Entry 7V3U (electron microscopy, 3.20 A resolution); this record covers chains 7 and E of the 12 polymer chains in the assembly.

[Chain 7]
Name: DNA replication licensing factor MCM7
Organism: Saccharomyces cerevisiae S288C
Notes: EC 3.6.4.12
UniProtKB: P38132 (MCM7_YEAST); residue numbers follow UniProt; this construct covers 1-845
Chain sequence (845 residues; numbered 1 to 845; the number before each row is that of its first residue):
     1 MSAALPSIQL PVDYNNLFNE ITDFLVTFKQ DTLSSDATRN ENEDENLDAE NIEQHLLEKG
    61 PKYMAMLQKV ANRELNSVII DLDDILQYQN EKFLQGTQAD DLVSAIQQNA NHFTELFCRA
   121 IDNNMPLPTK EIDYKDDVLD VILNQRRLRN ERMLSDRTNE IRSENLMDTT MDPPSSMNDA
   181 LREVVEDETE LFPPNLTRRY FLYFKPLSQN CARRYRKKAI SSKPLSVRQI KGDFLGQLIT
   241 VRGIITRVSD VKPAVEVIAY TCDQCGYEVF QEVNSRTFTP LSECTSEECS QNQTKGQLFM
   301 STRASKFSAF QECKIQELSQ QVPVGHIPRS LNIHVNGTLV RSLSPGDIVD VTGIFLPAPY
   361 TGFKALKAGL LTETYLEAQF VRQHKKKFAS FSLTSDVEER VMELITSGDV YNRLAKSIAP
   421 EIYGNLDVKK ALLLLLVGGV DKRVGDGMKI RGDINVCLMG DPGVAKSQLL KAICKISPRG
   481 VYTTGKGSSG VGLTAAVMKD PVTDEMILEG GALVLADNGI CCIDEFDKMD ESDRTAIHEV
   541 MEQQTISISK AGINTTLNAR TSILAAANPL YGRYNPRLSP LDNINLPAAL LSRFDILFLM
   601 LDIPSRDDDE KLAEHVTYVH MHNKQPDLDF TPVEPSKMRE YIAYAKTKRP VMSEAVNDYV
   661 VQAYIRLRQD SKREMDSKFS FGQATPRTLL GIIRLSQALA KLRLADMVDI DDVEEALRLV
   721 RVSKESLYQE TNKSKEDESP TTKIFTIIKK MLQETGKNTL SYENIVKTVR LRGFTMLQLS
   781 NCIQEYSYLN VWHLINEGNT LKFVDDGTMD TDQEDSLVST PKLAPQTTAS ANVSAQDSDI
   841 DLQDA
Unresolved in the structure: 1, 32-58, 170-172, 731-845
Disulfides: C474-C522
Bound ions: Zn2+: C262, C265, C284, C289; Mg2+: S467 (together with ATP-gamma-S)
Ligand contacts:
  - ATP-gamma-S (AGS; phosphothiophosphoric acid-adenylate ester), molecule 1: E421, I422, Y423, N425, D461, P462, G463, V464, A465, K466, S467, Q468, E525, N568, L612, V616
  - ATP-gamma-S (AGS), molecule 2: I450, E542, A589, R593, P686, R687, L690
Swiss-Prot annotation at these positions:
  - motif: S592 to D595 (Arginine finger)
  - binding site (ATP): Y423, G463, A465, K466, S467, N568, R593, R687
  - modified residue: T811 (Phosphothreonine), S819 (Phosphoserine), S838 (Phosphoserine)
  - mutagenesis: K466 (K466A: Loss of MCM2-7 complex helicase activity)

[Chain E]
Name: Minichromosome maintenance protein 5
Organism: Saccharomyces cerevisiae S288C
Notes: EC 3.6.4.12
UniProtKB: P29496 (MCM5_YEAST); residues 1-775 here = UniProt positions 1-775
Chain sequence (775 residues; each row starts with the number of its first residue):
     1 MSFDRPEIYS APVLQGESPN DDDNTEIIKS FKNFILEFRL DSQFIYRDQL RNNILVKNYS
    61 LTVNMEHLIG YNEDIYKKLS DEPSDIIPLF ETAITQVAKR ISILSRAQSA NNNDKDPENT
   121 SMDTDSLLLN SLPTFQLILN SNANQIPLRD LDSEHVSKIV RLSGIIISTS VLSSRATYLS
   181 IMCRNCRHTT SITINNFNSI TGNTVSLPRS CLSTIESESS MANESNIGDE STKKNCGPDP
   241 YIIIHESSKF IDQQFLKLQE IPELVPVGEM PRNLTMTCDR YLTNKVIPGT RVTIVGIYSI
   301 YNSKNGAGSG RSGGGNGGSG VAIRTPYIKI LGIQSDVETS SIWNSVTMFT EEEEEEFLQL
   361 SRNPKLYEIL TNSIAPSIFG NEDIKKAIVC LLMGGSKKIL PDGMRLRGDI NVLLLGDPGT
   421 AKSQLLKFVE KVSPIAVYTS GKGSSAAGLT ASVQRDPMTR EFYLEGGAMV LADGGVVCID
   481 EFDKMRDEDR VAIHEAMEQQ TISIAKAGIT TVLNSRTSVL AAANPIYGRY DDLKSPGDNI
   541 DFQTTILSRF DMIFIVKDDH NEERDISIAN HVINIHTGNA NAMQNQQEEN GSEISIEKMK
   601 RYITYCRLKC APRLSPQAAE KLSSNFVTIR KQLLINELES TERSSIPITI RQLEAIIRIT
   661 ESLAKLELSP IAQERHVDEA IRLFQASTMD AASQDPIGGL NQASGTSLSE IRRFEQELKR
   721 RLPIGWSTSY QTLRREFVDT HRFSQLALDK ALYALEKHET IQLRHQGQNI YRSGV
Unresolved in the structure: 1, 111-128, 224-232, 305-318, 701-775
Bound ions: Zn2+: C183, C186, C211, C236; Mg2+: S423 (together with ATP-gamma-S)
Ligand contacts:
  - ADP (adenosine-5'-diphosphate): L406, E498, I650, R651, E654
  - ATP-gamma-S (AGS; phosphothiophosphoric acid-adenylate ester): S377, I378, F379, P418, G419, T420, A421, K422, S423, Q424, D480, E481, N524, I568, V572
Swiss-Prot annotation at these positions:
  - motif: S548 to D551 (Arginine finger)
  - binding site (ATP): G416 to S423
  - mutagenesis: K422 (K422A: Loss of MCM2-7 complex helicase activity)

[Interface between chain 7 and chain E]
Contacting residue pairs (79):
  A4(7) with M182(E), hydrophobic
  R149(7) with P12(E), hydrogen bond (side chain-backbone); V13(E), hydrogen bond (side chain-backbone)
  M153(7) with P12(E), hydrophobic
  I161(7) with R100(E)
  E164(7) with L36(E); R47(E), hydrogen bond (backbone-side chain); R100(E), salt bridge
  N165(7) with R47(E), hydrogen bond (backbone-side chain)
  L166(7) with L36(E), hydrophobic; R47(E); R51(E), hydrogen bond (backbone-side chain); R100(E); I101(E), hydrophobic; L104(E), hydrophobic
  M167(7) with R51(E); I101(E); L104(E); S105(E)
  S176(7) with A107(E), hydrogen bond (side chain-backbone); Q108(E)
  M177(7) with Q108(E), hydrogen bond
  A180(7) with L104(E), hydrophobic; Q108(E)
  L181(7) with L104(E)
  E183(7) with R106(E), salt bridge
  V184(7) with I103(E), hydrophobic
  E188(7) with R100(E), salt bridge
  E190(7) with S10(E); P12(E)
  F192(7) with V13(E), hydrophobic
  P193(7) with Y9(E), hydrophobic
  N195(7) with Y9(E)
  V257(7) with Y9(E)
  D263(7) with E17(E)
  Q264(7) with G16(E); E17(E), hydrogen bond (backbone-backbone)
  C265(7) with L14(E); G16(E)
  G266(7) with V13(E), hydrogen bond (backbone-backbone); L14(E), hydrogen bond (backbone-backbone); G16(E)
  Y267(7) with S10(E); A11(E); P12(E)
  E268(7) with Y9(E); S10(E); A11(E), hydrogen bond (backbone-backbone); V13(E)
  V269(7) with I8(E), hydrophobic; Y9(E); S10(E)
  F270(7) with E7(E); I8(E); Y9(E), hydrogen bond (backbone-backbone)
  Q271(7) with E7(E); I8(E)
  E272(7) with P6(E); E7(E), hydrogen bond (side chain-backbone); Y9(E)
  N274(7) with F3(E); D4(E), hydrogen bond (side chain-backbone); P6(E)
  L281(7) with I8(E), hydrophobic
  T285(7) with I8(E)
  S286(7) with S10(E)
  E288(7) with T25(E)
  Q291(7) with N24(E), hydrogen bond (backbone-side chain); I28(E); Q96(E)
  N292(7) with D23(E); N24(E), hydrogen bond (side chain-backbone); T25(E), hydrogen bond (side chain-backbone)
  Q293(7) with N24(E)
  L370(7) with M221(E), hydrophobic; N223(E)
  T372(7) with S2(E); M221(E)
  Y375(7) with F3(E)
Also at the interface, not in a pair above, chain 7 (48 interface residues in all): S2, T169, L191, L196, S275, P357, P359
Also at the interface, not in a pair above, chain E (39 interface residues in all): R5, Q15, T92, R187, S220, I244

[Overview]
The interface between chain 7 and chain E involves 48 residues on one side and 39 on the other; the contacts
include 17 hydrogen bonds and 3 salt bridges. Among the polar pairs are E164(7)-R100(E), E183(7)-R106(E) and
E188(7)-R100(E). Ligands of chain 7: ATP-gamma-S.
Here chain 7 is DNA replication licensing factor MCM7 and chain E is Minichromosome maintenance protein 5,
both from Saccharomyces cerevisiae S288C. Entry 7V3U (Cryo-EM structure of MCM double hexamer with structured
Mcm4-NSD) was determined by electron microscopy together with 7V3V and 7W8G from the same study.
